Entry 7C4J (electron microscopy, 2.89 A resolution); this record covers chains A and D of the 12 polymer chains in the assembly.

[Chain A]
Molecule: Transcription regulatory protein SNF12
Source organism: Saccharomyces cerevisiae S288C
UniProtKB: P53628 (SNF12_YEAST); residue numbers follow UniProt; this construct covers 1-566
Chain sequence (566 residues; row label = number of the first residue in the row):
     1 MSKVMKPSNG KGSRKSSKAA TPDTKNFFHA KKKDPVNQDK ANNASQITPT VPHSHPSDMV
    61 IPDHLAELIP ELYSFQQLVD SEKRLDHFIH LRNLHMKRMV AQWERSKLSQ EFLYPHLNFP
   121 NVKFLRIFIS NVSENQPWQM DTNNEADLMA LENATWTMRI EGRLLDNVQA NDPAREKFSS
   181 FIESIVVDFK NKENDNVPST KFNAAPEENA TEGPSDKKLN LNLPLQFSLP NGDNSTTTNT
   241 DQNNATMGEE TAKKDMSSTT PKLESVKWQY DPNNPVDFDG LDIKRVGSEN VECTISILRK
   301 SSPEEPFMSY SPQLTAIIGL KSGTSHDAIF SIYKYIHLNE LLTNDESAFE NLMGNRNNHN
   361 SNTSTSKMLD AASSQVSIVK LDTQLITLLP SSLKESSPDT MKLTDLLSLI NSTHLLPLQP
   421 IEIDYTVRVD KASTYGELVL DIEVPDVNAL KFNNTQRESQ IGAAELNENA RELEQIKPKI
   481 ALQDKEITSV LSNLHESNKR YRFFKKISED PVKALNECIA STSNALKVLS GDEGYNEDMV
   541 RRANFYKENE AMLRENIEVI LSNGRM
Disordered / not traced: 1-52, 139-152, 191-262, 271-277, 343-347, 352-354, 363-401

[Chain D]
Molecule: SWI/SNF complex subunit SWI3
Source organism: Saccharomyces cerevisiae S288C
UniProtKB: P32591 (SWI3_YEAST); residue numbers follow UniProt; this construct covers 1-825
Chain sequence (825 residues; numbered 1 to 825; the number before each row is that of its first residue):
     1 MENTLGEGST VNASVDVDQH GNDNNSDSNA NAAVAGVANT DTAGEESQQQ DESLKDEATV
    61 PNTRDAESEA ITVTAKQQPT MQANKLDSQE TPSTEESRAQ NVFGQDNEDS DNLFGETESS
   121 VSNNEANTPS IPTNPVDNEN NKPAIKEDST IQDSNGDVKN MEDVKIQKEE EPENNTVIEG
   181 VKEESQPDEN TKEMDEVEED DEDDDQPMIS PDNSIFGDTK SESKQLGNTS SVANTPSEIP
   241 DAHKAEQEDI IEKTESVDKK VDSGEERNEQ EREIMNDHSK SANPKKTTIT RVEPETFEIP
   301 QAHEIVIPSY SKWFNLEKIH SIEVQSLPEF FTNRIPSKTP EVYMRYRNFM VNSYRLNPNE
   361 YFSVTTARRN VSGDAAALFR LHKFLTKWGL INYQVDSKLL PKNIEPPLTS QYSTRHDAPR
   421 GLFPFESYKP SVQLPDMAKL KKMMNTSDSE STLYKYLKES KRKYDEITHP PSTTDDENGD
   481 KNDNGGKMNN EVSTSTSMTG DANLLEEGET SRPLKKVKIL EQIDENWSKE DLQKLLKGIQ
   541 EFGADWYKVA KNVGNKSPEQ CILRFLQLPI EDKFLYGDGN GKGDNDNGLG PLKYAPHLPF
   601 SKSENPVLST IAFLVGLVNP KTVQSMTQRA IQSAESIKSQ KEEISDQKPI EHIKEGSEIA
   661 ISSLGYRSHI FATNEERQMN FLTNELIRLQ MEKLDAKLNH LKKLEKFMEL ERKTLERQQE
   721 NLLIQRLNFN QNSSKIVNVL SKCLNLISDS NINNSSVAEK EEIRSQIDHF KSMLSKPETL
   781 SIGKNPFNKP NIETGENHNG QSISNENDVK PISIEAPQFY RYWSA
Disordered / not traced: 1-298, 471-512, 580-586, 749-761, 782-825
UniProt features mapped onto this chain:
  - region: Leu694 to Leu722 (Leucine-zipper)
  - modified residue: Ser88 (Phosphoserine), Ser185 (Phosphoserine), Thr235 (Phosphothreonine), Ser657 (Phosphoserine)
  - mutagenesis: Asp374 (D374A: Loss of DNA-binding), Lys383 (K383D: Loss of DNA-binding; when associated with D-387), Lys387 (K387D: Loss of DNA-binding; when associated with D-383), Asn392 (N392A: Loss of DNA-binding)

[Interface between chain A and chain D]
Contacting residue pairs - 92 pairs, chain A then chain D:
  Leu65(A) with Met679(D), hydrophobic
  Leu68(A) with Glu676(D)
  Ile69(A) with Met679(D), hydrophobic; Asn680(D); Thr683(D)
  Glu71(A) with Thr683(D); Ile687(D)
  Ser74(A) with Ile687(D)
  Phe75(A) with Gln690(D)
  Leu78(A) with Gln690(D); Leu694(D), hydrophobic
  Val79(A) with Gln690(D)
  Glu82(A) with Gln690(D); Lys693(D), salt bridge; Leu694(D); Lys697(D), salt bridge
  Leu85(A) with Lys697(D)
  Asp86(A) with Lys697(D), salt bridge
  Arg92(A) with Leu704(D); Met708(D), hydrogen bond; Glu711(D), salt bridge
  His95(A) with Glu711(D), salt bridge
  Met96(A) with Phe707(D), hydrophobic
  Met99(A) with Glu711(D)
  Trp103(A) with Thr714(D)
  Gln110(A) with Asn721(D)
  Glu111(A) with Gln718(D); Asn721(D)
  Phe112(A) with Thr714(D); Arg717(D), hydrogen bond (backbone-side chain); Gln718(D)
  Tyr114(A) with Asn721(D); Ile724(D), hydrophobic; Gln725(D); Asn728(D), hydrogen bond
  Pro115(A) with Asn721(D); Ile724(D), hydrophobic
  His116(A) with Arg717(D)
  Leu117(A) with Ile724(D), hydrophobic
  Glu458(A) with Leu710(D); Thr714(D), hydrogen bond; Arg717(D), salt bridge
  Ile461(A) with Leu710(D), hydrophobic
  Glu465(A) with Phe707(D); Leu710(D)
  Asn469(A) with His700(D); Lys703(D); Leu704(D)
  Glu472(A) with Lys703(D), salt bridge
  Leu473(A) with His700(D)
  Ile480(A) with Lys693(D); Lys697(D)
  Gln483(A) with Leu689(D); Glu692(D); Lys693(D), hydrogen bond (side chain-backbone)
  Asp484(A) with Lys693(D), salt bridge
  Glu486(A) with Leu689(D)
  Ile487(A) with Leu686(D); Leu689(D), hydrophobic; Gln690(D)
  Val490(A) with Leu682(D); Leu686(D), hydrophobic
  Leu491(A) with Leu686(D), hydrophobic
  Asn493(A) with Leu682(D)
  Leu494(A) with Met679(D); Leu682(D), hydrophobic
  Ser497(A) with Glu675(D); Met679(D)
  Asn498(A) with Met679(D)
  Arg500(A) with Glu675(D), salt bridge
  Tyr501(A) with Ala672(D); Glu675(D); Glu676(D); Met679(D), hydrophobic
  Phe504(A) with Ser668(D), hydrogen bond (backbone-side chain); Phe671(D), hydrophobic; Ala672(D), hydrophobic; Glu675(D)
  Ile507(A) with Ser668(D)
  Ser508(A) with Gly665(D); Ser668(D), hydrogen bond (backbone-side chain); His669(D)
  Glu533(A) with Gly421(D)
  Tyr535(A) with Pro424(D)
  Glu537(A) with Pro424(D); Glu426(D), hydrogen bond (side chain-backbone); Tyr428(D), hydrogen bond
  Val540(A) with Pro424(D), hydrophobic; Phe425(D)
  Arg541(A) with Phe425(D)
  Val559(A) with Lys312(D)
  Asn563(A) with Ser309(D)
Also at the interface, not in a pair above, chain A (62 interface residues in all): Leu72, Phe88, Ile89, Leu320, Gly462, Ile476, Lys505, Pro511, Leu515, Tyr546
Also at the interface, not in a pair above, chain D (50 interface residues in all): Ile661, Leu664, Gln678, Arg688, Met691, Ala696, Leu698, Leu701, Lys706, Glu720

[Summary]
Chain A and chain D form an interface of 62 and 50 residues respectively; the contacts include 9 hydrogen
bonds and 9 salt bridges. Polar pairs include Glu82(A)-Lys693(D), Glu82(A)-Lys697(D) and Asp86(A)-Lys697(D).
Curated annotation (UniProt) lists 4 mutagenesis sites on chain D.
Here chain A is Transcription regulatory protein SNF12 and chain D is SWI/SNF complex subunit SWI3, both from
Saccharomyces cerevisiae S288C. Entry 7C4J (Cryo-EM structure of the yeast Swi/Snf complex in a nucleosome
free state) was determined by electron microscopy.
